Entry 8BTB (electron microscopy, 14.00 A resolution (very low resolution: no residue pairs are listed; an interface is given only as per-side residue counts)); this record covers chains K and L of the 12 polymer chains in the assembly.

Chain K:
Name: FLJ00385 protein (Fragment)
From: Homo sapiens
Reference sequence: Q8NF17 (Q8NF17_HUMAN); residues 286-494 here correspond to UniProt positions 228-436 (UniProt number = residue number - 58)
Chain sequence (209 residues; numbered 286 to 494; the number before each row is that of its first residue):
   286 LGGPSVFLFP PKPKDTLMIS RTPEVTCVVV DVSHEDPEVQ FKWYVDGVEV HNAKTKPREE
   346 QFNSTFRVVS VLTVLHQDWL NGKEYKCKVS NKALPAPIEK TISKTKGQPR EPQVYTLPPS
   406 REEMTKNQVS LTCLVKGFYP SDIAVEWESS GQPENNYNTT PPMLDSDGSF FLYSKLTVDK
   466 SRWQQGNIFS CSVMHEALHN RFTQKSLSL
Disordered / not traced: 286-287
Cystine bridges: C312-C372, C418-C476

Chain L:
Name: FLJ00385 protein (Fragment)
From: Homo sapiens
Reference sequence: Q8NF17 (Q8NF17_HUMAN); residues 288-496 here correspond to UniProt positions 230-438 (UniProt number = residue number - 58)
Chain sequence (209 residues; each row starts with the number of its first residue):
   288 GPSVFLFPPK PKDTLMISRT PEVTCVVVDV SHEDPEVQFK WYVDGVEVHN AKTKPREEQF
   348 NSTFRVVSVL TVLHQDWLNG KEYKCKVSNK ALPAPIEKTI SKTKGQPREP QVYTLPPSRE
   408 EMTKNQVSLT CLVKGFYPSD IAVEWESSGQ PENNYNTTPP MLDSDGSFFL YSKLTVDKSR
   468 WQQGNIFSCS VMHEALHNRF TQKSLSLSP
Disordered / not traced: 496
Cystine bridges: C312-C372, C418-C476

How chain K and chain L interact:
At this resolution (14 A) residue pairs are not listed: 34 residues of chain K and 35 of chain L lie at the interface.

In short:
34 residues of chain K face 35 of chain L across their interface.
Here chain K is FLJ00385 protein (Fragment) and chain L is FLJ00385 protein (Fragment), both from Homo
sapiens. Entry 8BTB (Hexameric human IgG3 Fc complex) was determined by electron microscopy.
